PDB entry 1SDU | X-ray diffraction, 1.25 A resolution | chains A and B

Chain A:
Name: protease RETROPEPSIN
Organism: Human immunodeficiency virus 1
Notes: EC 3.4.23.16
Reference sequence: P03367 (POL_HV1BR); residues 1-99 here correspond to UniProt positions 69-167 (UniProt number = residue number + 68)
Chain sequence (99 residues; numbered 1 to 99; the number before each row is that of its first residue):
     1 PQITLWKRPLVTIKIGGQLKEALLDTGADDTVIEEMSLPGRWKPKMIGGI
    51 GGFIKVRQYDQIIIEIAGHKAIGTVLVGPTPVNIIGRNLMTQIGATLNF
Differences from the reference sequence: variant K7 (Gln75 in P03367), I33 (Leu101 in P03367), I63 (Leu131 in P03367), A67 (Cys135 in P03367), M90 (Leu158 in P03367), A95 (Cys163 in P03367)
Ligand contacts: indinavir (MK1; N-[2(R)-hydroxy-1(S)-indanyl]-5-[(2(S)-tertiary butylaminocarbonyl)-4(3-pyridylmethyl)piperazino]-4(S)-hydroxy-2(R)-phenylmethylpentanamide): R8, L23, D25, G27, A28, D29, D30, V32, I47, G48, G49, I50, P81, V82, I84

Chain B:
Name: protease RETROPEPSIN
Organism: Human immunodeficiency virus 1
Notes: EC 3.4.23.16
Reference sequence: P03367 (POL_HV1BR); residues 101-199 here correspond to UniProt positions 69-167 (UniProt number = residue number - 32)
Chain sequence (99 residues; each row starts with the number of its first residue):
   101 PQITLWKRPLVTIKIGGQLKEALLDTGADDTVIEEMSLPGRWKPKMIGGI
   151 GGFIKVRQYDQIIIEIAGHKAIGTVLVGPTPVNIIGRNLMTQIGATLNF
Differences from the reference sequence: variant K107 (Gln75 in P03367), I133 (Leu101 in P03367), I163 (Leu131 in P03367), A167 (Cys135 in P03367), M190 (Leu158 in P03367), A195 (Cys163 in P03367)
Ligand contacts: indinavir (MK1; N-[2(R)-hydroxy-1(S)-indanyl]-5-[(2(S)-tertiary butylaminocarbonyl)-4(3-pyridylmethyl)piperazino]-4(S)-hydroxy-2(R)-phenylmethylpentanamide): R108, L123, D125, G127, A128, D129, D130, V132, I147, G148, G149, I150, P181, V182, I184

How chain A and chain B interact:
Pairs across the interface (97; chain A residue first):
  P1(A) - L197(B)
  P1(A) - N198(B)
  P1(A) - F199(B)  hydrogen bond (backbone-backbone)
  Q2(A) - T196(B)  hydrogen bond
  Q2(A) - L197(B)
  Q2(A) - N198(B)  hydrogen bond
  I3(A) - T196(B)
  I3(A) - L197(B)  hydrogen bond (backbone-backbone)
  I3(A) - F199(B)  hydrophobic
  L5(A) - T126(B)
  L5(A) - R187(B)  hydrogen bond (backbone-side chain)
  L5(A) - M190(B)  hydrophobic
  L5(A) - T191(B)
  L5(A) - A195(B)
  W6(A) - R187(B)  hydrogen bond (backbone-side chain)
  W6(A) - T191(B)
  K7(A) - R187(B)
  R8(A) - D129(B)  salt bridge
  R8(A) - R187(B)
  P9(A) - T126(B)
  P9(A) - R187(B)
  L23(A) - G127(B)
  L24(A) - T126(B)  hydrogen bond (backbone-side chain)
  L24(A) - L197(B)  hydrophobic
  D25(A) - D125(B)
  D25(A) - T126(B)
  D25(A) - G127(B)  hydrogen bond (side chain-backbone)
  T26(A) - L105(B)
  T26(A) - P109(B)
  T26(A) - L124(B)  hydrogen bond (side chain-backbone)
  T26(A) - D125(B)
  T26(A) - T126(B)  hydrogen bond (backbone-side chain)
  T26(A) - L197(B)
  G27(A) - L123(B)
  G27(A) - D125(B)  hydrogen bond (backbone-side chain)
  D29(A) - R108(B)  salt bridge
  G49(A) - I150(B)
  G49(A) - P181(B)
  I50(A) - G148(B)
  I50(A) - G149(B)
  I50(A) - I150(B)  hydrogen bond (backbone-backbone)
  I50(A) - I154(B)
  I50(A) - P181(B)
  I50(A) - I184(B)  hydrophobic
  G51(A) - I150(B)  hydrogen bond (backbone-backbone)
  G51(A) - G151(B)
  G51(A) - G152(B)
  G52(A) - I150(B)
  G52(A) - G151(B)
  I54(A) - I150(B)  hydrophobic
  I54(A) - G151(B)
  A67(A) - F199(B)  hydrophobic
  H69(A) - F199(B)
  T80(A) - I150(B)
  R87(A) - L105(B)  hydrogen bond (side chain-backbone)
  R87(A) - W106(B)  hydrogen bond (side chain-backbone)
  R87(A) - K107(B)
  R87(A) - R108(B)
  R87(A) - P109(B)
  M90(A) - L105(B)  hydrophobic
  M90(A) - L197(B)  hydrophobic
  T91(A) - L105(B)
  T91(A) - W106(B)
  I93(A) - F199(B)
  G94(A) - N198(B)
  G94(A) - F199(B)
  A95(A) - L105(B)
  A95(A) - N198(B)
  A95(A) - F199(B)  hydrophobic
  T96(A) - Q102(B)  hydrogen bond
  T96(A) - I103(B)
  T96(A) - T104(B)
  T96(A) - T196(B)
  T96(A) - L197(B)
  T96(A) - N198(B)  hydrogen bond (backbone-backbone)
  L97(A) - P101(B)
  L97(A) - Q102(B)
  L97(A) - I103(B)  hydrogen bond (backbone-backbone)
  L97(A) - L124(B)  hydrophobic
  L97(A) - T126(B)
  L97(A) - M190(B)  hydrophobic
  L97(A) - T196(B)
  L97(A) - L197(B)  hydrophobic
  N98(A) - P101(B)
  N98(A) - Q102(B)  hydrogen bond
  N98(A) - G194(B)
  N98(A) - A195(B)
  N98(A) - T196(B)  hydrogen bond (backbone-backbone)
  N98(A) - N198(B)  hydrogen bond
  F99(A) - P101(B)  hydrogen bond (backbone-backbone)
  F99(A) - I103(B)  hydrophobic
  F99(A) - L124(B)  hydrophobic
  F99(A) - A167(B)  hydrophobic
  F99(A) - H169(B)
  F99(A) - I193(B)
  F99(A) - G194(B)
  F99(A) - A195(B)  hydrophobic
Interface residues without a listed pair, chain A (36 interface residues in all): T4, F53, P81, I84
Interface residues without a listed pair, chain B (37 interface residues in all): I147, T180

Overview:
The interface between chain A and chain B involves 36 residues on one side and 37 on the other, with 22
hydrogen bonds and 2 salt bridges. Polar contacts include R8(A)-D129(B), D29(A)-R108(B) and Q2(A)-T196(B).
Indinavir is bound between chain A and chain B.
Both chains are protease RETROPEPSIN (Human immunodeficiency virus 1). Entry 1SDU (Crystal structures of HIV
protease V82A and L90M mutants reveal changes in indinavir binding site) was determined by X-ray diffraction
together with 1SDT and 1SDV from the same study.
